Entry 3L7Z (X-ray diffraction, 2.41 A resolution); this record covers chains C and I of the 9 polymer chains in the assembly.

Chain C (and I):
Name: Probable exosome complex RNA-binding protein 1
Organism: Sulfolobus solfataricus
Notes: chain I of this document is another copy of the same molecule, construct and numbering; everything in this record applies to it too
Reference sequence: Q9UXC4 (ECR1_SULSO); residues 1-249 here = UniProt positions 1-249
Chain sequence (249 residues; numbered 1 to 249; the number before each row is that of its first residue):
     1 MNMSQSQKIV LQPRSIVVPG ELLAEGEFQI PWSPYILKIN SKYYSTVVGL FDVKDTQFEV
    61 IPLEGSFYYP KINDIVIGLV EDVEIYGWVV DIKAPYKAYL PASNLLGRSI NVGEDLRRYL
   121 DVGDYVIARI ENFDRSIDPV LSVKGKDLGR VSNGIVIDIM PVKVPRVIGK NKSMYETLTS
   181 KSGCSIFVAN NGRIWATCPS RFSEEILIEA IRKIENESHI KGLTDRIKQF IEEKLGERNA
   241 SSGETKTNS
Not modelled in the structure: 1-6, 229-249 (chain I: 1-7, 56-57, 115-118, 198-204, 227-249)

Chain C / chain I interface:
Contacting residue pairs (8):
  I85(C) with I137(I), hydrophobic
  V112(C) with N132(I)
  G113(C) with N132(I), hydrogen bond (backbone-side chain); D134(I)
  E114(C) with D134(I)
  D115(C) with D134(I); S136(I), hydrogen bond (backbone-side chain)
  L116(C) with R135(I)
Other interface residues (no listed pair), chain C (8 interface residues in all): V83, E84
Other interface residues (no listed pair), chain I (6 interface residues in all): I72

Overview:
Chain C and chain I form an interface of 8 and 6 residues respectively; the contacts include 2 hydrogen bonds.
Among the polar pairs are G113(C)-N132(I) and D115(C)-S136(I).
Both chains are Probable exosome complex RNA-binding protein 1 (Sulfolobus solfataricus). Entry 3L7Z (Crystal
structure of the S. solfataricus archaeal exosome) was determined by X-ray diffraction.
